PDB entry 6Y9V | electron microscopy, 6.90 A resolution (low resolution: residue-level contacts below are approximate; hydrogen-bond / salt-bridge calls are withheld) | chains B and j of the 13 polymer chains in the assembly

[Chain B (and j)]
Name: Gag-Pol polyprotein
From: Human immunodeficiency virus 1
Notes: EC 3.4.23.16, 2.7.7.49, 2.7.7.7, 3.1.26.13, 3.1.13.2, 2.7.7.-, 3.1.-.-; chain j of this document is another copy of the same molecule, construct and numbering; everything in this record applies to it too
UniProt: P0C6F2 (POL_HV1LW); residues 1-220 here correspond to UniProt positions 133-352 (UniProt number = residue number + 132)
Chain sequence (220 residues; row label = number of the first residue in the row):
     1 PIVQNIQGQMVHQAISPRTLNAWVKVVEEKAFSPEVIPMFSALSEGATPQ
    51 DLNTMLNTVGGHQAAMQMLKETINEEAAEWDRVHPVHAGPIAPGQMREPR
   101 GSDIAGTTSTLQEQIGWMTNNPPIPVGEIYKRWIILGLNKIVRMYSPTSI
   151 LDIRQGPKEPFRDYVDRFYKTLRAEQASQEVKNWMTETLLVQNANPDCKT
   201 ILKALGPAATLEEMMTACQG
Curated features (UniProtKB/Swiss-Prot):
  - region: Asn-57 to Gln-95 (Interaction with human PPIA/CYPA and NUP153)
  - site: Gly-89, Pro-90 (Cis/trans isomerization of proline peptide bond)
Disulfide bonds: Cys-198/Cys-218

[How chain B and chain j interact]
Residue-residue contacts - 12 pairs, chain B then chain j:
  Leu-151(B) / Leu-151(j)
  Leu-151(B) / Trp-184(j)
  Glu-175(B) / Trp-184(j)
  Ser-178(B) / Glu-180(j)
  Glu-180(B) / Glu-180(j)
  Val-181(B) / Glu-180(j)
  Trp-184(B) / Glu-175(j)
  Trp-184(B) / Gln-176(j)
  Trp-184(B) / Val-181(j)
  Trp-184(B) / Met-185(j)
  Met-185(B) / Trp-184(j)
  Gln-192(B) / Asp-152(j)
Also at the interface, not in a pair above, chain B (10 interface residues in all): Ala-177, Thr-188
Also at the interface, not in a pair above, chain j (9 interface residues in all): Ala-177

[Overview]
The interface between chain B and chain j involves 10 residues on one side and 9 on the other.
Chain B and chain j are both Gag-Pol polyprotein (Human immunodeficiency virus 1); the structure, Structure of
the native full-length HIV-1 capsid protein in complex with Cyclophilin A from helical assembly ..., was
determined by electron microscopy (same publication as 6Y9W, 6Y9X, 6Y9Y, 6Y9Z and 6ZDJ).
